PDB entry 2ZI6 | X-ray diffraction, 1.77 A resolution | chains A and B

== Chain A ==
Molecule: Deoxycytidine kinase
From: Homo sapiens
Notes: EC 2.7.1.74
UniProt: P27707 (DCK_HUMAN); residues 1001-1260 here correspond to UniProt positions 1-260 (UniProt number = residue number - 1000)
Amino-acid sequence (279 residues; row label = number of the first residue in the row):
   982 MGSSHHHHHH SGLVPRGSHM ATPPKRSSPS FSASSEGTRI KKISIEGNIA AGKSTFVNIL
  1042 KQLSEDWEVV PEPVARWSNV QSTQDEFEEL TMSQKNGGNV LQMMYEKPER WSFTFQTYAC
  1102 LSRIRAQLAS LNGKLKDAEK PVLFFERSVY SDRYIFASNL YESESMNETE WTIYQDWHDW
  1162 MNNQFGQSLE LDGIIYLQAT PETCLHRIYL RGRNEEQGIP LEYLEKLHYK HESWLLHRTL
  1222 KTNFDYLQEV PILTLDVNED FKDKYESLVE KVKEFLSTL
Unresolved in the structure: 982-1019, 1059-1077, 1114-1118
Construct notes: expression tag (982-1000); engineered mutation Ser1009 (Cys9 in P27707), Ser1045 (Cys45 in P27707), Ser1059 (Cys59 in P27707), Ser1146 (Cys146 in P27707)
UniProt features mapped onto this chain:
  - active site: Glu1127 (Proton acceptor)
  - binding site (ATP): Gly1028 to Thr1036, Arg1188 to Arg1192, Glu1240 to Phe1242
  - binding site (substrate): Glu1053, Tyr1086, Gln1097, Arg1128, Asp1133, Glu1197
  - modified residue: Ser1011 (Phosphoserine), Ser1015 (Phosphoserine), Thr1072 (Phosphothreonine), Ser1074 (Phosphoserine)
Ligand contacts:
  - 2'-deoxyadenosine (3D1; (2R,3S,5R)-5-(6-amino-9H-purin-9-yl)-tetrahydro-2-(hydroxymethyl)furan-3-ol): Ile1030, Glu1053, Val1055, Leu1082, Met1085, Tyr1086, Phe1096, Gln1097, Ala1100, Arg1104, Arg1128, Asp1133, Phe1137, Leu1141, Glu1197, Ile1200, Tyr1204
  - UDP (uridine-5'-diphosphate): Asn1029, Ile1030, Ala1031, Ala1032, Gly1033, Lys1034, Ser1035, Thr1036, Glu1127, Arg1188, Leu1191, Arg1192, Glu1240, Asp1241, Phe1242, Lys1243
What the authors report for this chain:
  - binding site for UDP: Arg1188, Asp1241
  - conformationally variable residues (loop rearrangement, order/disorder transition, side-chain flip): Val1055, Trp1058, Ser1059 to Gly1079, Asn1080, Tyr1086, Gln1179 to Lys1207, Glu1240 to Lys1254
  - binding site for 2'-deoxyadenosine: Tyr1086, Gln1097, Asp1133

== Chain B ==
Molecule: Deoxycytidine kinase
From: Homo sapiens
Notes: EC 2.7.1.74
UniProt: P27707 (DCK_HUMAN); residues 2001-2260 here correspond to UniProt positions 1-260 (UniProt number = residue number - 2000)
Amino-acid sequence (279 residues; each row starts with the number of its first residue):
  1982 MGSSHHHHHH SGLVPRGSHM ATPPKRSSPS FSASSEGTRI KKISIEGNIA AGKSTFVNIL
  2042 KQLSEDWEVV PEPVARWSNV QSTQDEFEEL TMSQKNGGNV LQMMYEKPER WSFTFQTYAC
  2102 LSRIRAQLAS LNGKLKDAEK PVLFFERSVY SDRYIFASNL YESESMNETE WTIYQDWHDW
  2162 MNNQFGQSLE LDGIIYLQAT PETCLHRIYL RGRNEEQGIP LEYLEKLHYK HESWLLHRTL
  2222 KTNFDYLQEV PILTLDVNED FKDKYESLVE KVKEFLSTL
Unresolved in the structure: 1982-2019, 2062-2071, 2117-2119, 2166-2168
Construct notes: expression tag (1982-2000); engineered mutation Ser2009 (Cys9 in P27707), Ser2045 (Cys45 in P27707), Ser2059 (Cys59 in P27707), Ser2146 (Cys146 in P27707)
UniProt features mapped onto this chain:
  - active site: Glu2127 (Proton acceptor)
  - binding site (ATP): Gly2028 to Thr2036, Arg2188 to Arg2192, Glu2240 to Phe2242
  - binding site (substrate): Glu2053, Tyr2086, Gln2097, Arg2128, Asp2133, Glu2197
  - modified residue: Ser2011 (Phosphoserine), Ser2015 (Phosphoserine), Thr2072 (Phosphothreonine), Ser2074 (Phosphoserine)
Ligand contacts:
  - 2'-deoxyadenosine (3D1; (2R,3S,5R)-5-(6-amino-9H-purin-9-yl)-tetrahydro-2-(hydroxymethyl)furan-3-ol): Ile2030, Glu2053, Val2055, Ser2059, Leu2082, Met2085, Tyr2086, Phe2096, Gln2097, Arg2104, Arg2128, Asp2133, Phe2137, Glu2197, Ile2200, Tyr2204
  - UDP (uridine-5'-diphosphate): Asn2029, Ile2030, Ala2031, Ala2032, Gly2033, Lys2034, Ser2035, Thr2036, Glu2127, Arg2188, Leu2191, Arg2192, Glu2240, Asp2241, Phe2242, Lys2243

== Chain A / chain B interface ==
Contacting residue pairs (29):
  Asn1080(A) - Thr2150(B)
  Glu1090(A) - Arg2091(B)  hydrogen bond (backbone-side chain)
  Arg1091(A) - Glu2090(B)  hydrogen bond (side chain-backbone)
  Arg1091(A) - Arg2091(B)
  Arg1091(A) - Glu2151(B)  salt bridge
  Trp1092(A) - Asn2148(B)
  Trp1092(A) - Glu2151(B)
  Phe1094(A) - Thr2095(B)
  Thr1095(A) - Phe2094(B)
  Leu1102(A) - Trp2161(B)  hydrophobic
  Arg1106(A) - Asp2157(B)  salt bridge
  Arg1106(A) - Trp2161(B)
  Asn1148(A) - Trp2092(B)
  Thr1150(A) - Asn2077(B)
  Thr1150(A) - Asn2080(B)
  Glu1151(A) - Arg2091(B)  salt bridge
  Glu1151(A) - Trp2092(B)
  Thr1153(A) - Asn2077(B)
  Ile1154(A) - Asn2077(B)
  Ile1154(A) - Tyr2099(B)  hydrophobic
  Asp1157(A) - Arg2106(B)  salt bridge
  Trp1158(A) - Leu2102(B)
  Trp1161(A) - Leu2102(B)  hydrophobic
  Trp1161(A) - Ile2105(B)  hydrophobic
  Trp1161(A) - Arg2106(B)
  Trp1161(A) - Leu2109(B)  hydrophobic
  Trp1161(A) - Met2162(B)  hydrophobic
  Met1162(A) - Trp2158(B)
  Met1162(A) - Met2162(B)  hydrophobic
Also at the interface, not in a pair above, chain A (22 interface residues in all): Val1081, Met1084, Tyr1099, Leu1109, Phe1166
Also at the interface, not in a pair above, chain B (24 interface residues in all): Val2081, Met2084, Thr2098, Ile2154, Gln2165

== Overview ==
22 residues of chain A and 24 residues of chain B are in contact, with 2 hydrogen bonds and 4 salt bridges.
Polar contacts include Arg1091(A)-Glu2151(B), Arg1106(A)-Asp2157(B) and Glu1151(A)-Arg2091(B). From the paper:
a binding site for 2'-deoxyadenosine at Tyr1086(A), Gln1097(A) and Asp1133(A); a binding site for UDP at
Arg1188(A) and Asp1241(A).
Chain A and chain B are both Deoxycytidine kinase (Homo sapiens); the structure, C4S dCK variant of dCK in
complex with D-dA+UDP, was determined by X-ray diffraction, deposited together with 2ZI3, 2ZI4 and 2ZI5.
